Entry 8BDX (X-ray diffraction, 2.93 A resolution); this record covers chains A and D of the 4 polymer chains in the assembly.

== Chain A ==
Name: Bromodomain-containing protein 4
Organism: Homo sapiens
UniProt: O60885 (BRD4_HUMAN); residues 333-460 here = UniProt positions 333-460
Sequence (129 residues; numbered 332 to 460; the number before each row is that of its first residue):
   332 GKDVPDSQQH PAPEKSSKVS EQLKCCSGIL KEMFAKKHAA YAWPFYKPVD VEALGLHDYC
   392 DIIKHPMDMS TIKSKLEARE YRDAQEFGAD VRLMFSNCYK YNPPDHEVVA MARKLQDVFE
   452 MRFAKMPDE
Not modelled in the structure: 332-350, 460
Sequence notes: expression tag (332)
Residues lining bound ligands: QIY ((2S,4R)-N-[(1S)-1-(4-chlorophenyl)-3-[2-[2-[2-[2-[2-[(9S)-7-(4-chlorophenyl)-4,5,13-trimethyl-3-thia-1,8$l5,11,12-tetrazatricyclo[8.3.0.02,6]trideca-2(6),4,7,10,12-pentaen-9-yl]ethanoylamino]ethoxy]ethoxy]ethoxy]ethylamino]-3-oxidanylidene-propyl]-1-[(2R)-3-methyl-2-(3-methyl-1,2-oxazol-5-yl)butanoyl]-4-oxidanyl-pyrrolidine-2-carboxamide): Trp374, Pro375, Phe376, Val380, Ala384, Leu385, Gly386, Leu387, Cys429, Tyr432, Asn433, His437, Glu438, Val439, Met442
Swiss-Prot annotation at these positions:
  - site: Asn433 (Acetylated histone binding)
  - natural variant: Tyr390 (Y390C: Found in a patient with a neurodevelopmental syndrome; uncertain significance), Tyr430 (Y430C: In CDLS6)
  - mutagenesis: Asn433 (N433A: Abolishes binding to acetylated histones)

== Chain D ==
Name: von Hippel-Lindau disease tumor suppressor
Organism: Homo sapiens
UniProt: P40337 (VHL_HUMAN); residue numbers follow UniProt; this construct covers 54-213
Sequence (162 residues; row label = number of the first residue in the row):
    52 GSMEAGRPRP VLRSVNSREP SQVIFCNRSP RVVLPVWLNF DGEPQPYPTL PPGTGRRIHS
   112 YRGHLWLFRD AGTHDGLLVN QTELFVPSLN VDGQPIFANI TLPVYTLKER CLQVVRSLVK
   172 PENYRRLDIV RSLYEDLEDH PNVQKDLERL TQERIAHQRM GD
Not modelled in the structure: 52-60, 210-213
Sequence notes: expression tag (52-53)
Residues lining bound ligands: QIY ((2S,4R)-N-[(1S)-1-(4-chlorophenyl)-3-[2-[2-[2-[2-[2-[(9S)-7-(4-chlorophenyl)-4,5,13-trimethyl-3-thia-1,8$l5,11,12-tetrazatricyclo[8.3.0.02,6]trideca-2(6),4,7,10,12-pentaen-9-yl]ethanoylamino]ethoxy]ethoxy]ethoxy]ethylamino]-3-oxidanylidene-propyl]-1-[(2R)-3-methyl-2-(3-methyl-1,2-oxazol-5-yl)butanoyl]-4-oxidanyl-pyrrolidine-2-carboxamide): Asn67, Arg69, Trp88, Phe91, Tyr98, Pro99, Arg107, Ile109, His110, Ser111, Tyr112, His115, Trp117
Swiss-Prot annotation at these positions:
  - region: Thr157 to Val166 (Interaction with Elongin BC complex)
  - natural variant: Leu63 (L63P: In PCC), Arg64 (R64P: In PCC), Ser65 (S65A: In PCC; S65L: In VHLD; S65W: In VHLD), Val66 to Gln73 (deletion: In VHLD), Ser68 (S68W: In PCC and VHLD), Glu70 (E70K: In VHLD), Val74 (V74G: In VHLD), Ile75 (deletion: In VHLD), Phe76 (F76I: In VHLD; F76L: In VHLD; F76S: In VHLD; deletion: In VHLD), Asn78 (N78H: In VHLD; N78S: In VHLD; N78T: In VHLD), Arg79 (R79P: In VHLD), Ser80 (S80I: In VHLD; S80N: In PCC and VHLD; S80R: In VHLD), 64 further natural variant entries in UniProt
  - mutagenesis: Tyr98 (Y98N: No interaction with HIF1A. No HIF1A degradation)

== How chain A and chain D interact ==
Residue-residue contacts (15; chain A residue first):
  Ala371(A) with Arg69(D), hydrogen bond (backbone-side chain)
  Trp374(A) with Pro71(D), hydrophobic; His110(D); Tyr112(D), hydrophobic
  Asp381(A) with Gln73(D); Arg108(D), salt bridge
  Glu383(A) with Arg107(D); Arg108(D), salt bridge
  Ala384(A) with Gln73(D); Arg108(D); Ile109(D); His110(D), hydrogen bond (backbone-backbone)
  Leu385(A) with His110(D)
  Glu438(A) with Arg69(D), salt bridge
  Met442(A) with Arg69(D)

== Summary ==
The chain A/chain D interface involves 8 residues from each chain; the contacts include 2 hydrogen bonds and 3
salt bridges. Polar contacts include Asp381(A)-Arg108(D), Glu383(A)-Arg108(D) and Glu438(A)-Arg69(D). Compound
QIY is bound between chain A and chain D.
Chain A is Bromodomain-containing protein 4 and chain D is von Hippel-Lindau disease tumor suppressor, both
from Homo sapiens; the structure, Ternary complex between VCB, BRD4-BD2 and PROTAC 48, was determined by X-ray
diffraction (same publication as 8BDI, 8BDJ, 8BDL, 8BDM, 8BDN, 8BDO and 3 further entries).
